Entry 5IVX (X-ray diffraction, 2.10 A resolution); this record covers chains A and B of the 5 polymer chains in the assembly.

Chain A:
Molecule: H-2 class I histocompatibility antigen, D-D alpha chain
Source organism: Mus musculus
UniProt: P01900 (HA12_MOUSE); residues 2-277 here correspond to UniProt positions 26-301 (UniProt number = residue number + 24)
Sequence (277 residues; row label = number of the first residue in the row):
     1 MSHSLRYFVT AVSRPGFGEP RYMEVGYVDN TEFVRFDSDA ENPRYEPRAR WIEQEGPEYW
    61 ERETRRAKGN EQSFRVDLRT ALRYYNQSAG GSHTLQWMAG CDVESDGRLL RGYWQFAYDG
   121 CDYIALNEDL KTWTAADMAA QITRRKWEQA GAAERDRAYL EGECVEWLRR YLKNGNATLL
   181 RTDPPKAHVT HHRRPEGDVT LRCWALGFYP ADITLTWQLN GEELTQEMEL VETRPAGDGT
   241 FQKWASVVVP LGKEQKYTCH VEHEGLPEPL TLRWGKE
Not modelled in the structure: 275-277
Construct notes: initiating methionine (1)
Cystine bridges: C101-C164, C203-C259
UniProt features mapped onto this chain:
  - region: G275 to E277 (Connecting peptide)
  - glycosylation (N-linked (GlcNAc...) asparagine): N86, N176

Chain B:
Molecule: Beta-2-microglobulin
Source organism: Mus musculus
UniProt: P01887 (B2MG_MOUSE); residues 1-99 here correspond to UniProt positions 21-119 (UniProt number = residue number + 20)
Sequence (100 residues; each row starts with the number of its first residue; numbering starts at 0):
     0 MIQKTPQIQV YSRHPPENGK PNILNCYVTQ FHPPHIEIQM LKNGKKIPKV EMSDMSFSKD
    60 WSFYILAHTE FTPTETDTYA CRVKHASMAE PKTVYWDRDM
Not modelled in the structure: 0
Construct notes: initiating methionine (0)
Cystine bridges: C25-C80

Interface between chain A and chain B:
Residue-residue contacts (48):
  R6(A) - K58(B)
  F8(A) - F56(B)
  F8(A) - S57(B)
  V9(A) - F56(B)
  T10(A) - M54(B)
  T10(A) - F56(B)
  T10(A) - F62(B)
  R21(A) - M54(B)
  M23(A) - M54(B)  hydrophobic
  Y27(A) - S55(B)
  Y27(A) - Y63(B)  hydrogen bond
  R35(A) - D53(B)
  R35(A) - M54(B)  hydrogen bond (side chain-backbone)
  R35(A) - S55(B)  hydrogen bond
  T94(A) - H31(B)
  T94(A) - P33(B)
  Q96(A) - F56(B)
  Q96(A) - W60(B)  hydrogen bond (side chain-backbone)
  Q96(A) - F62(B)
  W97(A) - F56(B)
  W97(A) - W60(B)
  M98(A) - W60(B)
  Y113(A) - K58(B)  hydrogen bond
  Q115(A) - W60(B)
  F116(A) - W60(B)
  A117(A) - W60(B)  hydrophobic
  D119(A) - I1(B)
  D119(A) - H31(B)  hydrogen bond (backbone-side chain)
  G120(A) - K3(B)  hydrogen bond (backbone-side chain)
  G120(A) - H31(B)
  C121(A) - I1(B)  hydrophobic
  D122(A) - W60(B)  hydrogen bond
  T190(A) - M99(B)  hydrogen bond (side chain-backbone)
  R202(A) - M99(B)  hydrogen bond (side chain-backbone)
  W204(A) - M99(B)  hydrogen bond (side chain-backbone)
  L206(A) - P14(B)
  G207(A) - R12(B)
  R234(A) - Q8(B)  hydrogen bond
  R234(A) - Y10(B)
  R234(A) - Y26(B)
  P235(A) - Y10(B)  hydrogen bond (backbone-side chain)
  P235(A) - Y26(B)
  A236(A) - R12(B)
  D238(A) - R12(B)  salt bridge
  T240(A) - R12(B)  hydrogen bond
  Q242(A) - Y10(B)
  Q242(A) - S11(B)  hydrogen bond (side chain-backbone)
  W244(A) - M99(B)  hydrophobic
Interface residues without a listed pair, chain A (37 interface residues in all): V12, H188, V231, E232, G237
Interface residues without a listed pair, chain B (23 interface residues in all): N24, L65, D98

Summary:
37 residues of chain A and 23 residues of chain B are in contact; the contacts include 15 hydrogen bonds and 1
salt bridge. Polar pairs include D238(A)-R12(B), Y27(A)-Y63(B) and R35(A)-M54(B).
Chain A is H-2 class I histocompatibility antigen, D-D alpha chain and chain B is Beta-2-microglobulin, both
from Mus musculus; the structure, Crystal Structure of B4.2.3 T-Cell Receptor and H2-Dd P18-I10 Complex, was
determined by X-ray diffraction (same publication as 5IW1).
